Entry 8JCC (electron microscopy, 3.42 A resolution); this record covers chains G and J of the 10 polymer chains in the assembly.

== Chain G ==
Name: Histone H2A type 1-B/E
From: Homo sapiens
UniProtKB: P04908 (H2A1B_HUMAN); residues 1-129 here correspond to UniProt positions 2-130 (UniProt number = residue number + 1)
Sequence (129 residues; row label = number of the first residue in the row):
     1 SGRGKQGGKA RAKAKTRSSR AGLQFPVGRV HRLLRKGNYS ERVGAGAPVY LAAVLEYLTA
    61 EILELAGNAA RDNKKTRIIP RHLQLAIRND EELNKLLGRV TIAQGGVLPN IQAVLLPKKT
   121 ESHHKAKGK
Not modelled in the structure: 1-13, 113-129
UniProt features mapped onto this chain:
  - modified residue: Ser1 (N-acetylserine), Arg3 (Citrulline), Lys5 (N6-(2-hydroxyisobutyryl)lysine), Lys9 (N6-(2-hydroxyisobutyryl)lysine), Lys13 (N6-(beta-hydroxybutyryl)lysine), Lys36 (N6-(2-hydroxyisobutyryl)lysine), Lys74 (N6-(2-hydroxyisobutyryl)lysine), Lys75 (N6-(2-hydroxyisobutyryl)lysine), Lys95 (N6-(2-hydroxyisobutyryl)lysine), Gln104 (N5-methylglutamine), Lys118 (N6-(2-hydroxyisobutyryl)lysine), Lys119 (N6-crotonyllysine), Thr120 (Phosphothreonine), Lys125 (N6-crotonyllysine)
  - cross-link (Glycyl lysine isopeptide (Lys-Gly)): Lys13 (interchain with G-Cter in ubiquitin), Lys15 (interchain with G-Cter in ubiquitin), Lys119 (interchain with G-Cter in ubiquitin)

== Chain J ==
Molecule: 147-nt DNA strand
Sequence (147 nucleotides; numbered -73 to 73; the number before each row is that of its first residue; numbers below 1 keep their minus sign (DA-73 is residue -73)):
   -73 ATCGAGAATC CCGGTGCCGA GGCCGCTCAA TTGGTCGTAG ACAGCTCTAG CACCGCTTAA
   -13 ACGCACGTAC GCGCTGTCCC CCGCGTTTTA ACCGCCAAGG GGATTACTCC CTAGTCTCCA
    47 GGCACGTGTC AGATATATAC ATCCGAT
Not modelled in the structure: -73 to -62, 55-73

== How chain G and chain J interact ==
Contacting residue pairs (9; chain G residue first):
  Lys15(G) with DT-43(J), phosphate contact; DT-42(J), phosphate contact
  Thr16(G) with DT-43(J), phosphate contact
  Arg17(G) with DT-43(J), salt bridge to the phosphate
  Arg20(G) with DT-42(J), salt bridge to the phosphate
  Arg29(G) with DA-44(J), salt bridge to the phosphate
  Arg32(G) with DA-44(J), salt bridge to the phosphate
  Arg42(G) with DA-35(J), sugar contact
  Arg77(G) with DA-54(J), sugar contact
Other interface residues (no listed pair), chain G (9 interface residues in all): Gly28

== Overview ==
9 residues of chain G and 5 residues of chain J are in contact; the contacts include 4 salt bridges. Among the
polar pairs are Arg17(G)-DT-43(J), Arg20(G)-DT-42(J) and Arg29(G)-DA-44(J).
Chain G is Histone H2A type 1-B/E (Homo sapiens) and chain J is a 147-nt DNA strand; the structure, Human
histone H2B variant H2BFWT Cryo-EM structure with 601 DNA sequence, was determined by electron microscopy
(same publication as 8JBX and 8JCD).
